PDB entry 6MKD | X-ray diffraction, 3.20 A resolution | chains C and B of the 4 polymer chains in the assembly

== Chain C ==
Molecule: H-2 class II histocompatibility antigen, A-B alpha chain
Organism: Mus musculus
Reference sequence: P14434 (HA2B_MOUSE); residues 0-178 here correspond to UniProt positions 27-205 (UniProt number = residue number + 27)
Sequence (179 residues; numbered 0 to 178; the number before each row is that of its first residue; numbering starts at 0):
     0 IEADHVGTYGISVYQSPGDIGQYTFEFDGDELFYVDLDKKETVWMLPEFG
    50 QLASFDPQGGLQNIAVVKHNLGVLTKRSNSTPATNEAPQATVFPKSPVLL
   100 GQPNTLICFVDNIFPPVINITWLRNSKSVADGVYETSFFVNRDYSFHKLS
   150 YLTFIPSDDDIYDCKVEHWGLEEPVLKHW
Disordered / not traced: 102-103, 121-123, 130-131, 153, 158-161, 178
Disulfides: C107-C163
Curated features (UniProtKB/Swiss-Prot):
  - glycosylation: N118 (N-linked (GlcNAc...) asparagine)

== Chain B ==
Molecule: 4699 TCR beta chain
Organism: Mus musculus
Sequence (239 residues; each row starts with the number of its first residue):
     1 AVTQSPRNKVAVTGGKVTLSCNQTNNHNNMYWYRQDTGHGLRLIHYSYGA
    51 GSTEKGDIPDGYKASRPSQENFSLILELATPSQTSVYFCASGDFWGDTLY
   101 FGAGTRLSVLEDLKNVFPPEVAVFEPSEAEISHTQKATLVCLATGFYPDH
   151 VELSWWVNGKEVHSGVCTDPQPLKEQPALNDSRYALSSRLRVSATFWQNP
   201 RNHFRCQVQFYGLSENDEWTQDRAKPVTQIVSAEAWGRA
Disulfides: C21-C89, C141-C206

== How chain C and chain B interact ==
Pairs across the interface (15; chain C residue first):
  K39(C) - T53(B)  hydrogen bond (side chain-backbone)
  K39(C) - E54(B)  salt bridge
  Q57(C) - Y46(B)  hydrogen bond
  Q57(C) - Y48(B)  hydrogen bond
  Q57(C) - E54(B)
  L60(C) - E54(B)
  Q61(C) - N29(B)
  Q61(C) - Y48(B)
  Q61(C) - F94(B)
  Q61(C) - W95(B)  hydrogen bond (side chain-backbone)
  N62(C) - W95(B)
  A64(C) - Y48(B)  hydrophobic
  V65(C) - F94(B)  hydrophobic
  V65(C) - W95(B)  hydrophobic
  K67(C) - A50(B)

== In short ==
The chain C/chain B interface involves 8 residues from each chain, with 4 hydrogen bonds and 1 salt bridge.
Polar contacts include K39(C)-E54(B), K39(C)-T53(B) and Q57(C)-Y46(B).
Chain C is H-2 class II histocompatibility antigen, A-B alpha chain and chain B is 4699 TCR beta chain, both
from Mus musculus; the structure, 4699 TCR bound to I-Ab Padi4, was determined by X-ray diffraction, deposited
together with 6MKR, 6MNG, 6MNM, 6MNN and 6MNO.
